PDB entry 5WD6 | X-ray diffraction, 2.00 A resolution | chain A

[Chain A]
Name: Short palate, lung and nasal epithelium carcinoma-associated protein 2B
Organism: Bos taurus
Reference sequence: P79125 (SPL2B_BOVIN); residues 29-249 here correspond to UniProt positions 20-240 (UniProt number = residue number - 9)
Amino-acid sequence (249 residues; numbered 1 to 249; the number before each row is that of its first residue):
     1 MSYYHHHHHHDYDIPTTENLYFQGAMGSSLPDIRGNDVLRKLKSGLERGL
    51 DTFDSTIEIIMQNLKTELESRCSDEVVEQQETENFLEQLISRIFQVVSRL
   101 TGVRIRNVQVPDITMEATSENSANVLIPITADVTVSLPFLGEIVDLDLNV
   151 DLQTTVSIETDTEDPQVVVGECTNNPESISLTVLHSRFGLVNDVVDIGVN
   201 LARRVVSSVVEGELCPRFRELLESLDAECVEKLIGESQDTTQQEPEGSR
Not modelled in the structure: 1-37, 74-79, 239-249
Construct notes: initiating methionine (1); expression tag (2-28); conflict Mse-61 (Phe52 in P79125), Mse-115 (Phe106 in P79125)
Modified residues: Mse-1, Mse-26, Mse-61, Mse-115 (selenomethionine)
Disulfide bonds: Cys-72/Cys-229, Cys-172/Cys-215
Bound ions: Ca2+ site 1: Asn-84, Glu-87; Ca2+ site 2 near Gly-212 (its only coordinating residue here)

[Summary]
Asn-84 and Glu-87 coordinate Ca2+ site 1.
Chain A is Short palate, lung and nasal epithelium carcinoma-associated protein 2B (Bos taurus); the
structure, bovine salivary protein form 30b, was determined by X-ray diffraction.
